PDB entry 5JH7 | X-ray diffraction, 2.25 A resolution | chains D and E of the 6 polymer chains in the assembly

[Chain D]
Molecule: Tubulin beta-2B chain
From: Bos taurus
UniProtKB: Q6B856 (TBB2B_BOVIN); the author numbering skips numbers that UniProt does not, so the offset changes along the chain: 1-42 = UniProt 1-42; 45-360 = UniProt 43-358; 369-455 = UniProt 359-445
Amino-acid sequence (445 residues; numbered 1 to 455; 10 numbers in that range are skipped by the numbering (no residue carries them; nothing is unmodelled there); the number before each row is that of its first residue):
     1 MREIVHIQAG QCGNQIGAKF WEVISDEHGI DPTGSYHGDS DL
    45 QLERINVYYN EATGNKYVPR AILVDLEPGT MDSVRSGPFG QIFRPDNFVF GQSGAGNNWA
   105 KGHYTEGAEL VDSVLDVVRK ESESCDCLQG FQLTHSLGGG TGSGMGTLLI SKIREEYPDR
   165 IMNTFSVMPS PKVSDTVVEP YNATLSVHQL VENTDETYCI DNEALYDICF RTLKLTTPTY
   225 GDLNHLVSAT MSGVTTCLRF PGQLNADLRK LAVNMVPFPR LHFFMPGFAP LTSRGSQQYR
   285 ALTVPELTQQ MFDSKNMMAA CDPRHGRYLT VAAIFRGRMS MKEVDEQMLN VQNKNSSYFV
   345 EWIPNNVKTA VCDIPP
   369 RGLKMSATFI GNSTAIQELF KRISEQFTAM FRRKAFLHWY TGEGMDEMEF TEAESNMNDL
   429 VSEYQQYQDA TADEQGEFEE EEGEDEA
Disordered / not traced: 277-283, 442-455
Ligand contacts:
  - 6K9 ((1S,3S,6S,9S,12S,14R,16R,18S,20R,21R,22S,26R,29S,31R,32S,33R,35R,36S)-20-[(2S)-3-amino-2-hydroxypropyl]-21-methoxy-14-methyl-8,15-dimethylidene-2,19,30,34,37,39,40,41-octaoxanonacyclo[24.9.2.1~3,32~.1~3,33~.1~6,9~.1~12,16~.0~18,22~.0~29,36~.0~31,35~]hentetracontan-24-one (non-preferred name)): Gln11, Pro175, Lys176, Val177, Ser178, Asp179, Thr180, Tyr210, Pro222, Thr223, Tyr224, Leu227
  - GDP (guanosine-5'-diphosphate): Ala9, Gly10, Gln11, Cys12, Gln15, Ile16, Asp69, Ala99, Asn101, Ser140, Gly142, Gly143, Gly144, Thr145, Gly146, Val171, Pro173, Val177, Ser178, Glu183, Asn206, Leu209, Tyr224, Leu227, Asn228, Val231
From the paper describing this entry:
  - binding site for 6K9: Asn101, Lys176, Val177, Asp179, Tyr224

[Chain E]
Molecule: Stathmin-4
From: Rattus norvegicus
UniProtKB: P63043 (STMN4_RAT); residues 3-145 here correspond to UniProt positions 47-189 (UniProt number = residue number + 44)
Amino-acid sequence (143 residues; row label = number of the first residue in the row):
     3 MADMEVIELN KCTSGQSFEV ILKPPSFDGV PEFNASLPRR RDPSLEEIQK KLEAAEERRK
    63 YQEAELLKHL AEKREHEREV IQKAIEENNN FIKMAKEKLA QKMESNKENR EAHLAAMLER
   123 LQEKDKHAEE VRKNKELKEE ASR
Disordered / not traced: 3-5, 29-43, 142-145
Construct notes: conflict Met3 (Ile47 in P63043), Ala4 (Ser48 in P63043)
Metal / ion sites: Ca2+ near Asp44 (its only coordinating residue here)

[Chain D / chain E interface]
Pairs across the interface - 27 pairs, chain D then chain E:
  Tyr108(D) - His129(E)  hydrogen bond
  Tyr108(D) - Ala130(E)  hydrophobic
  Tyr108(D) - Val133(E)  hydrophobic
  Tyr108(D) - Arg134(E)  hydrogen bond (backbone-side chain)
  Thr109(D) - Lys137(E)
  Ala112(D) - Arg134(E)
  Ser155(D) - Leu123(E)
  Ser155(D) - Lys126(E)
  Lys156(D) - Asp127(E)  salt bridge
  Arg158(D) - Leu123(E)
  Glu159(D) - Leu120(E)
  Glu159(D) - Leu123(E)
  Glu159(D) - Gln124(E)
  Glu159(D) - Asp127(E)
  Pro162(D) - Leu116(E)  hydrophobic
  Pro162(D) - Met119(E)
  Pro162(D) - Leu120(E)  hydrophobic
  Gln193(D) - Lys126(E)  hydrogen bond
  Asn197(D) - Leu123(E)
  Thr409(D) - Lys140(E)  hydrogen bond (backbone-side chain)
  Gly410(D) - Lys137(E)
  Glu411(D) - Val133(E)
  Glu411(D) - Lys137(E)  salt bridge
  Gly412(D) - Val133(E)
  Gly412(D) - Asn136(E)
  Met413(D) - Val133(E)
  Glu417(D) - His129(E)  salt bridge
Other interface residues (no listed pair), chain D (17 interface residues in all): Asp163
Other interface residues (no listed pair), chain E (15 interface residues in all): Arg112

[In short]
17 residues of chain D and 15 residues of chain E are in contact, with 4 hydrogen bonds and 3 salt bridges.
Polar pairs include Lys156(D)-Asp127(E), Glu411(D)-Lys137(E) and Glu417(D)-His129(E). Bound to chain D: GDP
and compound 6K9. From the paper: a binding site for 6K9 at Asn101(D), Lys176(D) and Val177(D) among others.
Chain D is Tubulin beta-2B chain (Bos taurus) and chain E is Stathmin-4 (Rattus norvegicus); the structure,
Tubulin-Eribulin complex, was determined by X-ray diffraction.
